PDB entry 6DC2 | X-ray diffraction, 1.99 A resolution | chains A and B

Chain A (and B):
Protein: Carbon monoxide dehydrogenase
Source organism: Desulfovibrio vulgaris
Notes: EC 1.2.7.4; chain B of this document is another copy of the same molecule, construct and numbering; everything in this record applies to it too
UniProtKB: Q72A99 (Q72A99_DESVH); numbering as in UniProt (aligned over 2-629)
Amino-acid sequence (637 residues; row label = number of the first residue in the row; numbers below 1 keep their minus sign (Met-7 is residue -7)):
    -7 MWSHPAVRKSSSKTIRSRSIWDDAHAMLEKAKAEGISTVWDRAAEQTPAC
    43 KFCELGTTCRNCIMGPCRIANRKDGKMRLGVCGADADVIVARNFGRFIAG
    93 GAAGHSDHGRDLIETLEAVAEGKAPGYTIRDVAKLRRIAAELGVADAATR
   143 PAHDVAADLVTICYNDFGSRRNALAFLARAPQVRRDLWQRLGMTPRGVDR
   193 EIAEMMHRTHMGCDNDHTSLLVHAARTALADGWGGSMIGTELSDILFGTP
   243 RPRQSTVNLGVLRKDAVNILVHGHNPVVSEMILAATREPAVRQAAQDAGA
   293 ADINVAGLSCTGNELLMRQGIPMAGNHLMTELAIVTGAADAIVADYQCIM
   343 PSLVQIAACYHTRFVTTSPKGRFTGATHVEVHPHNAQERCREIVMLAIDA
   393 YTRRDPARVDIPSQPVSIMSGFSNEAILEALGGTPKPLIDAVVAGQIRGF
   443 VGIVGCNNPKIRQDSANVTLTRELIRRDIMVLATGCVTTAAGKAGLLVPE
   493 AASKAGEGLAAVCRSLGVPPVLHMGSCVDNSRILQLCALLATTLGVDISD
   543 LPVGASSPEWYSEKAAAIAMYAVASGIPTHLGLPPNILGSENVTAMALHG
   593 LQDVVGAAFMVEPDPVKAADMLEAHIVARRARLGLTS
Not modelled in the structure: -7 to 3, 629
Construct notes: expression tag (-7 to 1); engineered mutation Ser301 (Cys in Q72A99)
Ion coordination: 2Fe-2S cluster Fe: Cys42, Cys45 (shared with Cys42(B), Cys45(B) of chain B); 4Fe-4S cluster Fe: Cys51, Cys54, Cys59, Cys74; fe(4)-ni(1)-S(4) cluster Fe: His266, Cys302, Cys340, Cys448, Cys478; Fe ion: Cys519 (together with fe(4)-ni(1)-S(4) cluster)
Residues lining bound ligands:
  - 2Fe-2S cluster (FES): Cys42, Phe44, Cys45, Thr50, Arg60
  - 4Fe-4S cluster (SF4): Cys51, Arg52, Asn53, Cys54, Met56, Gly57, Pro58, Cys59, Gly72, Val73, Cys74, Ala76, Ile81, Arg84, Met203
  - fe(4)-ni(1)-S(4) cluster (XCC): His266, Ser301, Cys302, His319, Cys340, Gly447, Cys448, Gly477, Cys478, Cys519, Tyr553, Ser554, Lys556
Reported in the primary citation:
  - mutagenesis - C301S: abolished catalytic activity on CO oxidation
  - mutagenesis - C301S: abolished binding to Ni
  - fe(4)-ni(1)-S(4) cluster coordination: His266, Cys302
  - catalytic residues: Lys556 (citing earlier work)

Interface between chain A and chain B:
Contacting residue pairs (207):
  Val31(A) - Val73(B)
  Arg34(A) - Gly72(B)  hydrogen bond (side chain-backbone)
  Arg34(A) - Val73(B)  hydrogen bond (side chain-backbone)
  Arg34(A) - Cys74(B)
  Arg34(A) - Gly75(B)
  Ala35(A) - Val73(B)  hydrophobic
  Glu37(A) - Lys68(B)
  Glu37(A) - Met69(B)  hydrogen bond (side chain-backbone)
  Gln38(A) - Cys59(B)
  Gln38(A) - Arg60(B)  hydrogen bond (side chain-backbone)
  Gln38(A) - Met69(B)
  Gln38(A) - Leu71(B)  hydrogen bond (side chain-backbone)
  Gln38(A) - Val73(B)
  Pro40(A) - Arg60(B)  hydrogen bond (backbone-side chain)
  Ala41(A) - Pro58(B)  hydrophobic
  Ala41(A) - Arg60(B)
  Cys42(A) - Arg60(B)
  Cys45(A) - Thr50(B)
  Cys45(A) - Arg52(B)
  Cys45(A) - Pro58(B)  hydrophobic
  Glu46(A) - Pro58(B)
  Thr50(A) - Cys45(B)
  Thr50(A) - Arg52(B)  hydrogen bond (backbone-side chain)
  Arg52(A) - Cys45(B)
  Arg52(A) - Thr50(B)
  Arg52(A) - Arg52(B)
  Arg52(A) - Asn85(B)
  Arg52(A) - Phe89(B)
  Asn53(A) - Phe89(B)
  Asn53(A) - Glu555(B)
  Cys54(A) - Phe89(B)  hydrophobic
  Cys54(A) - Tyr553(B)
  Ile55(A) - Asn450(B)  hydrogen bond (backbone-side chain)
  Ile55(A) - Lys452(B)  hydrogen bond (backbone-side chain)
  Ile55(A) - Trp552(B)
  Ile55(A) - Tyr553(B)  hydrogen bond (backbone-backbone)
  Ile55(A) - Leu575(B)  hydrophobic
  Met56(A) - Val31(B)  hydrophobic
  Met56(A) - His319(B)
  Met56(A) - Asn450(B)
  Met56(A) - Pro451(B)
  Met56(A) - Lys452(B)  hydrogen bond (backbone-side chain)
  Met56(A) - Tyr553(B)  hydrophobic
  Gly57(A) - Lys452(B)  hydrogen bond (backbone-side chain)
  Pro58(A) - Ala41(B)
  Pro58(A) - Cys45(B)  hydrophobic
  Pro58(A) - Glu46(B)
  Cys59(A) - Gln38(B)
  Arg60(A) - Gln38(B)  hydrogen bond (backbone-side chain)
  Arg60(A) - Pro40(B)  hydrogen bond (side chain-backbone)
  Arg60(A) - Cys42(B)
  Lys68(A) - Glu37(B)
  Met69(A) - Glu37(B)  hydrogen bond (backbone-side chain)
  Met69(A) - Gln38(B)
  Leu71(A) - Gln38(B)  hydrogen bond (backbone-side chain)
  Gly72(A) - Arg34(B)  hydrogen bond (backbone-side chain)
  Val73(A) - Val31(B)
  Val73(A) - Arg34(B)  hydrogen bond (backbone-side chain)
  Val73(A) - Ala35(B)  hydrophobic
  Val73(A) - Gln38(B)
  Cys74(A) - Arg34(B)
  Cys74(A) - Met342(B)
  Cys74(A) - Pro343(B)
  Cys74(A) - Ser344(B)
  Gly75(A) - Arg34(B)
  Gly75(A) - Pro343(B)
  Ala76(A) - Pro343(B)
  Asn85(A) - Arg52(B)
  Arg88(A) - Gly92(B)
  Arg88(A) - Met198(B)
  Arg88(A) - Glu555(B)  salt bridge
  Phe89(A) - Arg52(B)
  Phe89(A) - Asn53(B)
  Phe89(A) - Cys54(B)  hydrophobic
  Gly92(A) - Arg88(B)
  Gly92(A) - Met198(B)
  Gly92(A) - His202(B)
  Ala95(A) - Ala195(B)
  Ala95(A) - Met198(B)  hydrophobic
  Ala95(A) - His199(B)
  Gly96(A) - His199(B)
  Asp99(A) - Glu196(B)
  Asp99(A) - His199(B)  salt bridge
  Arg102(A) - Ser161(B)  hydrogen bond
  Arg102(A) - Arg192(B)
  Glu106(A) - Arg192(B)  salt bridge
  Glu109(A) - Arg162(B)  salt bridge
  Val152(A) - Arg162(B)
  Thr153(A) - Arg162(B)  hydrogen bond
  Tyr156(A) - Ser161(B)
  Tyr156(A) - Arg162(B)
  Phe159(A) - Phe159(B)
  Phe159(A) - Gly160(B)
  Phe159(A) - Ser161(B)
  Gly160(A) - Phe159(B)
  Ser161(A) - Arg102(B)  hydrogen bond
  Ser161(A) - Tyr156(B)
  Ser161(A) - Phe159(B)
  Arg162(A) - Glu109(B)  salt bridge
  Arg162(A) - Val152(B)
  Arg162(A) - Thr153(B)  hydrogen bond
  Arg162(A) - Tyr156(B)
  Asp191(A) - Asp191(B)
  Asp191(A) - Arg192(B)
  Asp191(A) - Ala195(B)
  Arg192(A) - Arg102(B)
  Arg192(A) - Asp191(B)
  Ala195(A) - Ala95(B)
  Ala195(A) - Asp191(B)
  Glu196(A) - Asp99(B)
  Glu196(A) - Lys362(B)  salt bridge
  Met198(A) - Arg88(B)
  Met198(A) - Gly92(B)
  Met198(A) - Ala95(B)  hydrophobic
  Met198(A) - Met198(B)  hydrophobic
  His199(A) - Ala95(B)
  His199(A) - Gly96(B)
  His199(A) - Asp99(B)  salt bridge
  His199(A) - Tyr338(B)
  His199(A) - Gln339(B)  hydrogen bond
  His199(A) - Lys362(B)
  Arg200(A) - Pro361(B)  hydrogen bond (side chain-backbone)
  Arg200(A) - Lys362(B)
  His202(A) - Gly92(B)
  His202(A) - Tyr553(B)
  His202(A) - Ser554(B)
  His202(A) - Glu555(B)
  His202(A) - Lys556(B)  hydrogen bond (side chain-backbone)
  Met203(A) - His319(B)
  Met203(A) - Gln339(B)
  Met203(A) - Cys340(B)  hydrogen bond (backbone-backbone)
  Met203(A) - Met342(B)  hydrophobic
  Met203(A) - Tyr553(B)
  Gly204(A) - Tyr338(B)
  Gly204(A) - Gln339(B)  hydrogen bond (backbone-backbone)
  Gly204(A) - Cys340(B)  hydrogen bond (backbone-backbone)
  Gly204(A) - Ile341(B)  hydrogen bond (backbone-backbone)
  Gly204(A) - Phe365(B)
  Cys205(A) - Tyr338(B)  hydrophobic
  Cys205(A) - Gln339(B)
  Cys205(A) - Lys362(B)  hydrogen bond (side chain-backbone)
  Cys205(A) - Gly363(B)
  Cys205(A) - Arg364(B)
  Cys205(A) - Phe365(B)
  Asp206(A) - Lys362(B)  hydrogen bond (backbone-backbone)
  Asp206(A) - Arg364(B)
  Asn207(A) - Pro343(B)
  Asn207(A) - Arg364(B)  hydrogen bond (backbone-backbone)
  Asn207(A) - Phe365(B)
  Asn207(A) - Thr366(B)  hydrogen bond (backbone-backbone)
  Asp208(A) - Arg364(B)  hydrogen bond (backbone-backbone)
  Asp208(A) - Thr366(B)  hydrogen bond
  Ser211(A) - Arg364(B)
  His319(A) - Met56(B)
  His319(A) - Met203(B)
  Tyr338(A) - His199(B)
  Tyr338(A) - Gly204(B)
  Tyr338(A) - Cys205(B)  hydrophobic
  Gln339(A) - His199(B)  hydrogen bond
  Gln339(A) - Met203(B)
  Gln339(A) - Gly204(B)  hydrogen bond (backbone-backbone)
  Gln339(A) - Cys205(B)
  Cys340(A) - Met203(B)  hydrogen bond (backbone-backbone)
  Cys340(A) - Gly204(B)  hydrogen bond (backbone-backbone)
  Ile341(A) - Gly204(B)  hydrogen bond (backbone-backbone)
  Met342(A) - Cys74(B)
  Met342(A) - Met203(B)  hydrophobic
  Pro343(A) - Cys74(B)
  Pro343(A) - Gly75(B)
  Pro343(A) - Ala76(B)
  Pro343(A) - Asn207(B)
  Ser344(A) - Cys74(B)
  Pro361(A) - Arg200(B)  hydrogen bond (backbone-side chain)
  Lys362(A) - Glu196(B)
  Lys362(A) - His199(B)
  Lys362(A) - Arg200(B)
  Lys362(A) - Cys205(B)
  Lys362(A) - Asp206(B)  hydrogen bond (backbone-backbone)
  Gly363(A) - Cys205(B)
  Arg364(A) - Cys205(B)
  Arg364(A) - Asp206(B)
  Arg364(A) - Asn207(B)  hydrogen bond (backbone-backbone)
  Arg364(A) - Asp208(B)  hydrogen bond (backbone-backbone)
  Arg364(A) - Ser211(B)
  Phe365(A) - Gly204(B)
  Phe365(A) - Cys205(B)
  Phe365(A) - Asn207(B)
  Thr366(A) - Asn207(B)
  Thr366(A) - Asp208(B)  hydrogen bond
  Asn450(A) - Ile55(B)  hydrogen bond (side chain-backbone)
  Asn450(A) - Met56(B)
  Pro451(A) - Met56(B)
  Lys452(A) - Ile55(B)  hydrogen bond (side chain-backbone)
  Lys452(A) - Met56(B)  hydrogen bond (side chain-backbone)
  Lys452(A) - Gly57(B)  hydrogen bond (side chain-backbone)
  Trp552(A) - Ile55(B)
  Tyr553(A) - Cys54(B)
  Tyr553(A) - Ile55(B)  hydrogen bond (backbone-backbone)
  Tyr553(A) - Met56(B)  hydrophobic
  Tyr553(A) - Met203(B)
  Ser554(A) - His202(B)
  Glu555(A) - Asn53(B)
  Glu555(A) - Arg88(B)  salt bridge
  Glu555(A) - His202(B)
  Lys556(A) - His202(B)
  Leu575(A) - Ile55(B)  hydrophobic
  Asn578(A) - Ile55(B)
Also at the interface, not in a pair above, chain A (91 interface residues in all): Ile61, Ala91, Gly93, Ser98, Ile194, His209, Pro576
Also at the interface, not in a pair above, chain B (89 interface residues in all): Ile61, Ala91, Gly93, Ser98, Ile194, Pro576, Asn578

Overview:
Chain A and chain B form an interface of 91 and 89 residues respectively, with 50 hydrogen bonds and 8 salt
bridges. Polar pairs include Arg88(A)-Glu555(B), Asp99(A)-His199(B) and Glu106(A)-Arg192(B). Bound to chain A:
4Fe-4S cluster, 2Fe-2S cluster and fe(4)-ni(1)-S(4) cluster. From the paper: the catalytic residue Lys556(A);
C301S of chain A abolishes catalytic activity on CO oxidation.
Chain A and chain B are both Carbon monoxide dehydrogenase (Desulfovibrio vulgaris); the structure, Crystal
structure of Desulfovibrio vulgaris carbon monoxide dehydrogenase C301S variant, was determined by X-ray
diffraction (same publication as 6B6V, 6B6W, 6B6X and 6B6Y).
